PDB entry 2YDW | X-ray diffraction, 1.90 A resolution | chain B

Chain B:
Protein: Bromodomain-containing protein 2
From: Homo sapiens
Notes: fragment: n-terminal bromodomain, residues 67-200
UniProt: P25440 (BRD2_HUMAN); aligned to UniProt positions 67-199 over residues 67-199 (the alignment contains insertions or deletions, so no single offset holds)
Sequence (153 residues; row label = number of the first residue in the row):
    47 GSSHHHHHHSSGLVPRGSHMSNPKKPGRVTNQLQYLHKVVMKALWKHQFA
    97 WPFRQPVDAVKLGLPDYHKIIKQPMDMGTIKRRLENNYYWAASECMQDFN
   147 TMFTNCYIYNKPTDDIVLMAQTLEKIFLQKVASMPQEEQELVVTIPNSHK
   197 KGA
Not modelled in the structure: 47-76, 182-199
Sequence notes: expression tag (47-66)
Curated features (UniProtKB/Swiss-Prot):
  - binding site (a protein): D112, Y155, N156, K157, D160, D161
Small-molecule neighbours: WSH (benzyl [(4R)-1-methyl-6-phenyl-4H-[1,2,4]triazolo[4,3-a][1,4]benzodiazepin-4-yl]carbamate): W97, P98, F99, V103, L108, G109, L110, Y113, Y155, N156, I162, M165

Overview:
Chain B binds compound WSH. UniProt lists 6 protein-binding residues.
Chain B is Bromodomain-containing protein 2 (Homo sapiens); the structure, Crystal Structure of the First
Bromodomain of Human Brd2 with the inhibitor GW841819X, was determined by X-ray diffraction (same publication
as 2YEK, 2YEL and 2YEM).
